9Q96 - chains C and N of the 8 polymer chains in the assembly; structure by electron microscopy, 4.60 A resolution (low resolution: residue-level contacts below are approximate; hydrogen-bond / salt-bridge calls are withheld).

# Chain C
Name: DNA-directed RNA polymerase subunit beta
From: Escherichia coli K-12
Notes: EC 2.7.7.6
UniProtKB: P0A8V2 (RPOB_ECOLI); residues 1-1342 here = UniProt positions 1-1342
Chain sequence (1342 residues; row label = number of the first residue in the row):
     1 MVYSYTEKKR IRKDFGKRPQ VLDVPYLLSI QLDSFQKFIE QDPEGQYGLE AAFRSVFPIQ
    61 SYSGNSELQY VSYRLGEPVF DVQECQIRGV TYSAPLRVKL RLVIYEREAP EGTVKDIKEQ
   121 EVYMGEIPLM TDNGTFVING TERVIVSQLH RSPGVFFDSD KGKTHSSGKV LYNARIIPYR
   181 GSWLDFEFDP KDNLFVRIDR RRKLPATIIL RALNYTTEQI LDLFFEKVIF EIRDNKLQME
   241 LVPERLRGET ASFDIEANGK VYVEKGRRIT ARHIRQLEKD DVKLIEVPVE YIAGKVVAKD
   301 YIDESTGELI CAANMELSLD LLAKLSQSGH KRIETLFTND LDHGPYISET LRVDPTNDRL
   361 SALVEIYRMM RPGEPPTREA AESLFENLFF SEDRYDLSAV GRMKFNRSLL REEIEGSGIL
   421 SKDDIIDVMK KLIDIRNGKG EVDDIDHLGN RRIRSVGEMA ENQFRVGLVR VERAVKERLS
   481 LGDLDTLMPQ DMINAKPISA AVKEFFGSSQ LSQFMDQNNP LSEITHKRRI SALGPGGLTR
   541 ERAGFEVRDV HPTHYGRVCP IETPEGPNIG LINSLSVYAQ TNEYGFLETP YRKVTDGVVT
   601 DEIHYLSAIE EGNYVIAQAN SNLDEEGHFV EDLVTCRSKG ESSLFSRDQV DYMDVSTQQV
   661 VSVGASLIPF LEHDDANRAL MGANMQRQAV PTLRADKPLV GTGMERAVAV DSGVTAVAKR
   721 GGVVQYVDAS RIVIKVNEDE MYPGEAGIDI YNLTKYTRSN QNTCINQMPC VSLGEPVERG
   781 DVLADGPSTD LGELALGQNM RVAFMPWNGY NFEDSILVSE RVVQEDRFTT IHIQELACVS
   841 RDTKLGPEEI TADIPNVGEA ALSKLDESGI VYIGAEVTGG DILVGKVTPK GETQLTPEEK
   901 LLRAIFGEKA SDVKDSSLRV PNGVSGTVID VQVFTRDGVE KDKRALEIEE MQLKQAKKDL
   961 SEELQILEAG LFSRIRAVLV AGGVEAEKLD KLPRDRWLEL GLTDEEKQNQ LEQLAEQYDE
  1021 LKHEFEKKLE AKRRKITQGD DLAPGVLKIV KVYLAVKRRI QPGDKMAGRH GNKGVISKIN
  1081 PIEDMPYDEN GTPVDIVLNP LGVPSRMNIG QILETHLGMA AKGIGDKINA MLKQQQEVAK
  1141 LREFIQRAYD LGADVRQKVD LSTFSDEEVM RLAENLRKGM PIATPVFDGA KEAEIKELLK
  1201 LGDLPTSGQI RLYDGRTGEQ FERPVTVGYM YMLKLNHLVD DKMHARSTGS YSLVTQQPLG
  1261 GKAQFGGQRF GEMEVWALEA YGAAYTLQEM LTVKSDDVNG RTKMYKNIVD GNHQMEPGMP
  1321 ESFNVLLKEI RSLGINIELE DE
Unresolved in the structure: 1342
UniProt features mapped onto this chain:
  - modified residue (N6-acetyllysine): Lys1022, Lys1200

# Chain N
Molecule: Nifh promoter non-template DNA
Sequence (46 nucleotides; row label = number of the first residue in the row; numbers below 1 keep their minus sign (DG-29 is residue -29)):
   -29 GCTGGCACGA CTTTTGCACT CGACTAAAGG GGCGCGCATG CTGTTG

# Interface between chain C and chain N
Pairs across the interface - 7 pairs, chain C then chain N:
  Arg151(C) with DG1(N)
  Asp199(C) with DG0(N)
  Arg200(C) with DG0(N)
  Glu541(C) with DG2(N)
  Arg542(C) with DG1(N); DG2(N)
  Ala543(C) with DG1(N)
Other interface residues (no listed pair), chain C (10 interface residues in all): Gly181, Pro535, Thr539, Val547
Other interface residues (no listed pair), chain N (4 interface residues in all): DG-1

# Overview
The interface between chain C and chain N involves 10 residues on one side and 4 on the other.
Chain C is DNA-directed RNA polymerase subunit beta (Escherichia coli K-12) and chain N is Nifh promoter
non-template DNA; the structure, Cryo-EM Structure of Bacterial RNA polymerase-sigma54 transcription open
complex with wild type sigma54, from RPi(-10-1), was determined by electron microscopy, deposited together
with 9Q91, 9Q92, 9Q93, 9Q94, 9Q95, 9Q97 and 9Q98.
